7NPR - chains B1 and B5 of the 27 polymer chains in the assembly; structure by electron microscopy, 3.82 A resolution.

Chain B1 (and B5):
Protein: ESX-5 secretion system ATPase EccB5
From: Mycobacterium tuberculosis (strain ATCC 25618 / H37Rv)
Notes: EC 3.6.-.-; chain B5 of this document is another copy of the same molecule, construct and numbering; everything in this record applies to it too
UniProt: P9WNQ9 (ECCB5_MYCTU); residues 1-506 here = UniProt positions 1-506
Amino-acid sequence (506 residues; each row starts with the number of its first residue):
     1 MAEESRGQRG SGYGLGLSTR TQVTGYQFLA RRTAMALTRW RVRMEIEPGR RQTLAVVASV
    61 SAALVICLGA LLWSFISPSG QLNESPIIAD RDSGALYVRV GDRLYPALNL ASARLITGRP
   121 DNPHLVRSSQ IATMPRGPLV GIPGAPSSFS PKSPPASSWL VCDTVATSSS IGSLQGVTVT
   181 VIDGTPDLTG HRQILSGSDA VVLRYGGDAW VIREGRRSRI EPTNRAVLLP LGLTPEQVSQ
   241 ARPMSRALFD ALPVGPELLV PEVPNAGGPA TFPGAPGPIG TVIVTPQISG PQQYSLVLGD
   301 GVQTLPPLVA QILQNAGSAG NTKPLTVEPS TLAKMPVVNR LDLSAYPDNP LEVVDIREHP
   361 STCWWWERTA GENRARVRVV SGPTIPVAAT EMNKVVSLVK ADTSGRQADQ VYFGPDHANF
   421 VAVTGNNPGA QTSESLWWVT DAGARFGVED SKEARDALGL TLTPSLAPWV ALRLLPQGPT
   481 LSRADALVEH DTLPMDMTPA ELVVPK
Unresolved in the structure: 1-9, 168-174, 317-318, 425-432, 505-506 (chain B5: 1-9, 168-174, 497-506)
Disulfide bonds: Cys162-Cys363

How chain B1 and chain B5 interact:
Residue-residue contacts (13):
  Arg225(B1) - Leu332(B5)
  Arg225(B1) - Ala333(B5)
  Leu229(B1) - Thr285(B5)
  Leu229(B1) - Ser289(B5)
  Leu229(B1) - Gln293(B5)
  Leu229(B1) - Pro329(B5)  hydrophobic
  Thr234(B1) - Gln293(B5)
  Thr234(B1) - Thr304(B5)
  Glu236(B1) - Asn339(B5)  hydrogen bond
  Gln311(B1) - Ser289(B5)
  Asn315(B1) - Ser289(B5)  hydrogen bond (side chain-backbone)
  Asn315(B1) - Ser330(B5)
  Ala319(B1) - Ser330(B5)  hydrogen bond (backbone-side chain)
Interface residues without a listed pair, chain B1 (10 interface residues in all): Thr223, Pro230, Pro350
Interface residues without a listed pair, chain B5 (12 interface residues in all): Gly290, Pro291, Val337

In short:
Chain B1 and chain B5 form an interface of 10 and 12 residues respectively; the contacts include 3 hydrogen
bonds. Polar contacts include Glu236(B1)-Asn339(B5), Asn315(B1)-Ser289(B5) and Ala319(B1)-Ser330(B5).
Both chains are ESX-5 secretion system ATPase EccB5 (Mycobacterium tuberculosis (strain ATCC 25618 / H37Rv)).
Entry 7NPR (Structure of an intact ESX-5 inner membrane complex, Composite C3 model) was determined by
electron microscopy (same publication as 7NP7, 7NPU, 7NPV, 7NPS and 7NPT).
